Entry 5N1Q (X-ray diffraction, 1.90 A resolution); this record covers chains A and E of the 6 polymer chains in the assembly.

Chain A:
Name: Methyl-coenzyme M reductase III from methanothermococcus thermolithotrophicus subunit alpha
Source organism: Methanothermococcus thermolithotrophicus DSM 2095
Notes: EC 2.8.4.1
Amino-acid sequence (553 residues; numbered 1 to 553; the number before each row is that of its first residue):
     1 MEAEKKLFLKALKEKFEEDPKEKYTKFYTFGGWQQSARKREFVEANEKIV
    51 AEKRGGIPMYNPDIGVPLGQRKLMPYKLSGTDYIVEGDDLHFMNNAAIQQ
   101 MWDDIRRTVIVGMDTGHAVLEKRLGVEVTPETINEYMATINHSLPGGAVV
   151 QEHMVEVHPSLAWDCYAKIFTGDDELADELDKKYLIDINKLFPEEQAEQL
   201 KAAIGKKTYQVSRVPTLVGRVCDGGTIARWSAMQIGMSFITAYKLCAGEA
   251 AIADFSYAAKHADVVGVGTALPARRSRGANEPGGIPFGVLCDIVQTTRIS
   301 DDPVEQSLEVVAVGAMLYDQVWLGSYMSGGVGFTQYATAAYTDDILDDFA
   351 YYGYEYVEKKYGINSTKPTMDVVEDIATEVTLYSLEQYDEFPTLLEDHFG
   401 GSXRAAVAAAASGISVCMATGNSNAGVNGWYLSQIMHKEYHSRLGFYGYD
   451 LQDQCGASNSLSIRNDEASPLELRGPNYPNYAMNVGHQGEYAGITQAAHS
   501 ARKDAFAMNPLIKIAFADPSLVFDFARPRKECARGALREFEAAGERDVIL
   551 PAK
Disordered / not traced: 1-4
Modified residues: His261 (N1-methylated histidine; MHS); Arg275 (5-methyl-arginine; AGM); MGN (2-methyl-glutamine) at position 403; Gly448 (thioglycin; GL3)
Metal / ion sites: factor 430 Ni: Gln151 (together with 1-thioethanesulfonic acid); K+: Gly219, Arg220, Cys222 (shared with 3 residues of chain D)
Ligand contacts:
  - 1-thioethanesulfonic acid (COM): Tyr336, Phe446, Tyr447
  - factor 430 (F43), molecule 1: Gly147, Ala148, Val149, Val150, Gln151, Met154, Met233, Gln234, Met237, Ile240, Ala247, Gly248
  - factor 430 (F43), molecule 2: Gly329, Gly330, Val331, Gly332, Phe333, Thr334, Gln335, Tyr336, Phe399, Gly400, MGN_403, Gly445, Phe446
  - Coenzyme B (TP7), molecule 1: Arg229, Lys260, His261
  - Coenzyme B (TP7), molecule 2: Arg274, Leu323, Met327, Ser328, Phe333, Phe446, Ala482, Met483, Asn484, Val485

Chain E:
Name: Methyl-coenzyme M reductase III from methanothermococcus thermolithotrophicus subunit beta
Source organism: Methanothermococcus thermolithotrophicus DSM 2095
Notes: EC 2.8.4.1
Amino-acid sequence (443 residues; row label = number of the first residue in the row):
     1 MVKYEDKISLYDAKGNLVEDGVPLEAISPLYNPTIKAMVKNIKRTVAVNL
    51 AGIENSLKTGAIGGKGCKVPGRTLDLPIVENAEAIMDEVEKILRITPDDD
   101 TQLRAINDGKQLVVQVPSKRLEVAAEYSVSMLNTAMALKEAIIKTFDVDL
   151 FDGSTIHAAIVGRYPQVMDYMGGNIASLLGAPSNMEGLGYALRNIMVNHY
   201 VATTKKNLMNAVAFASIMEQTAMFEMGDAIGSFERMHLLGLAYQGLNSDN
   251 LVIDLVKANSKGTVGTVVASVVERALEDKVIVEDKSLESGFTMYKPADVA
   301 KWNAYAAAGLVAAVIVNCGAARAAQNVASTILYYNDILEYETGLPGTDFG
   351 RAEGTAVGFSFFSHSIYGGGGPGIFTGNHVVTRHSKGFAIPPVCAAMCAD
   401 AGTQMFSPEKTSALVGAVYSAIDEFREPLKYVIEGALEVKDKI
Disordered / not traced: 1
Ligand contacts:
  - 1-thioethanesulfonic acid (COM): Phe361, Ser365, Tyr367
  - factor 430 (F43): Ser365, Ile366, Tyr367
  - Coenzyme B (TP7): Phe361, Phe362, Tyr367, Gly368, Gly369, His379, Val380, Val381

Interface between chain A and chain E:
Pairs across the interface - 103 pairs, chain A then chain E:
  Lys122(A) - Met405(E)  hydrogen bond
  Arg123(A) - Gln325(E)  hydrogen bond
  Arg123(A) - Thr403(E)
  Arg123(A) - Gln404(E)
  Gln199(A) - Pro70(E)
  Met233(A) - Ile366(E)
  Met233(A) - Tyr367(E)
  Met237(A) - Ile366(E)  hydrophobic
  Ile240(A) - Ile366(E)  hydrophobic
  Gly248(A) - His364(E)
  Glu249(A) - His364(E)  hydrogen bond (backbone-backbone)
  Ala250(A) - Gln325(E)
  Ala250(A) - Ser363(E)
  Ala250(A) - His364(E)
  Ile252(A) - Ser365(E)
  Ile252(A) - Ile366(E)  hydrophobic
  Ala253(A) - Ser363(E)
  Ala253(A) - Ser365(E)
  Ala253(A) - Gly370(E)
  Asp254(A) - Met405(E)
  Asp254(A) - Phe406(E)
  Ser256(A) - Ile366(E)  hydrogen bond (side chain-backbone)
  Ser256(A) - Tyr367(E)
  Ser256(A) - Gly368(E)  hydrogen bond (side chain-backbone)
  Tyr257(A) - Gly369(E)
  Tyr257(A) - Ile374(E)
  Tyr257(A) - Phe406(E)  hydrophobic
  Lys260(A) - Tyr367(E)  hydrogen bond (side chain-backbone)
  Lys260(A) - Gly368(E)
  Ala262(A) - Lys65(E)
  Ala262(A) - Phe406(E)  hydrophobic
  Val265(A) - Lys65(E)
  Thr269(A) - Val167(E)
  Thr269(A) - Met171(E)
  Pro272(A) - Met168(E)  hydrophobic
  Gly283(A) - Gln166(E)  hydrogen bond (backbone-side chain)
  Gly284(A) - Gln166(E)
  Pro286(A) - Arg163(E)
  Pro368(A) - Phe151(E)
  Thr369(A) - Phe151(E)
  Met370(A) - Phe151(E)  hydrophobic
  Asn422(A) - Arg72(E)
  Asn422(A) - Phe151(E)  hydrogen bond (side chain-backbone)
  Ser423(A) - Arg72(E)  hydrogen bond
  Asn424(A) - Arg72(E)  hydrogen bond
  Asn424(A) - Ser154(E)
  Ala425(A) - Phe151(E)  hydrophobic
  Leu461(A) - Leu150(E)  hydrophobic
  Leu461(A) - Phe151(E)  hydrophobic
  Ile463(A) - Met136(E)
  Ile463(A) - Lys139(E)  hydrogen bond (backbone-side chain)
  Ile463(A) - Ile143(E)  hydrophobic
  Ile463(A) - Gly153(E)
  Arg464(A) - Met136(E)
  Arg464(A) - Lys139(E)
  Asn465(A) - Leu132(E)  hydrogen bond (side chain-backbone)
  Asn465(A) - Ala135(E)
  Asn465(A) - Met136(E)
  Asn465(A) - Lys139(E)  hydrogen bond
  Asn465(A) - His157(E)
  Asn465(A) - Tyr164(E)
  Asn465(A) - Pro165(E)
  Asp466(A) - Pro165(E)
  Ala468(A) - His157(E)  hydrogen bond (backbone-side chain)
  Ala468(A) - Tyr164(E)
  Ala468(A) - Pro165(E)
  Ser469(A) - Ser154(E)
  Ser469(A) - His157(E)
  Ser469(A) - Tyr164(E)  hydrogen bond (side chain-backbone)
  Ser469(A) - Pro165(E)
  Pro470(A) - Arg72(E)
  Pro470(A) - Ser154(E)
  Pro470(A) - Ala158(E)
  Glu472(A) - Val69(E)
  Glu472(A) - Arg72(E)  salt bridge
  Leu473(A) - Gly63(E)
  Leu473(A) - Val69(E)  hydrophobic
  Leu473(A) - Ala158(E)  hydrophobic
  Leu473(A) - Arg163(E)
  Leu473(A) - Gln166(E)
  Gly475(A) - Gln166(E)  hydrogen bond (backbone-side chain)
  Pro476(A) - Gln166(E)
  Asn477(A) - Pro165(E)
  Asn477(A) - Gln166(E)  hydrogen bond (backbone-side chain)
  Tyr478(A) - Pro165(E)  hydrophobic
  Tyr478(A) - Gln166(E)  hydrogen bond (backbone-side chain)
  Pro479(A) - Pro165(E)
  His499(A) - Pro70(E)
  Arg502(A) - Pro70(E)
  Arg502(A) - Gly71(E)
  Asp504(A) - Pro70(E)
  Phe506(A) - Lys68(E)
  Phe506(A) - Pro70(E)
  Ala507(A) - Lys68(E)
  Ala507(A) - Val69(E)
  Ala507(A) - Pro70(E)
  Met508(A) - Cys67(E)
  Met508(A) - Lys68(E)  hydrogen bond (backbone-backbone)
  Met508(A) - Arg163(E)
  Asn509(A) - Lys65(E)
  Asn509(A) - Gly66(E)
  Asn509(A) - Cys67(E)
  Pro510(A) - Gly66(E)
Interface residues without a listed pair, chain A (63 interface residues in all): Thr115, Ala118, Val119, Ala203, Gly236, Asp263, Ile285, Val373, Ser462, Arg474, Leu511
Interface residues without a listed pair, chain E (51 interface residues in all): Ile62, Glu140, Asp149, Asp152, Thr155, Val161, Gly162, Phe362, Gly371, Lys410

Overview:
Chain A and chain E form an interface of 63 and 51 residues respectively; the contacts include 19 hydrogen
bonds and 1 salt bridge. Polar contacts include Glu472(A)-Arg72(E), Lys122(A)-Met405(E) and
Arg123(A)-Gln325(E).
Chain A is Methyl-coenzyme M reductase III from methanothermococcus thermolithotrophicus subunit alpha and
chain E is Methyl-coenzyme M reductase III from methanothermococcus thermolithotrophicus subunit beta, both
from Methanothermococcus thermolithotrophicus DSM 2095; the structure, Methyl-coenzyme M reductase III from
methanothermococcus thermolithotrophicus at 1.9 A resolution, was determined by X-ray diffraction (same
publication as 5N28 and 5N2A).
